PDB entry 6KQF | X-ray diffraction, 2.45 A resolution | chains C and F of the 9 polymer chains in the assembly

== Chain C ==
Molecule: DNA-directed RNA polymerase subunit beta
Organism: Thermus thermophilus (strain HB8 / ATCC 27634 / DSM 579)
Notes: EC 2.7.7.6
Reference sequence: Q8RQE9 (RPOB_THET8); numbering as in UniProt (aligned over 1-1119)
Sequence (1119 residues; numbered 1 to 1119; the number before each row is that of its first residue):
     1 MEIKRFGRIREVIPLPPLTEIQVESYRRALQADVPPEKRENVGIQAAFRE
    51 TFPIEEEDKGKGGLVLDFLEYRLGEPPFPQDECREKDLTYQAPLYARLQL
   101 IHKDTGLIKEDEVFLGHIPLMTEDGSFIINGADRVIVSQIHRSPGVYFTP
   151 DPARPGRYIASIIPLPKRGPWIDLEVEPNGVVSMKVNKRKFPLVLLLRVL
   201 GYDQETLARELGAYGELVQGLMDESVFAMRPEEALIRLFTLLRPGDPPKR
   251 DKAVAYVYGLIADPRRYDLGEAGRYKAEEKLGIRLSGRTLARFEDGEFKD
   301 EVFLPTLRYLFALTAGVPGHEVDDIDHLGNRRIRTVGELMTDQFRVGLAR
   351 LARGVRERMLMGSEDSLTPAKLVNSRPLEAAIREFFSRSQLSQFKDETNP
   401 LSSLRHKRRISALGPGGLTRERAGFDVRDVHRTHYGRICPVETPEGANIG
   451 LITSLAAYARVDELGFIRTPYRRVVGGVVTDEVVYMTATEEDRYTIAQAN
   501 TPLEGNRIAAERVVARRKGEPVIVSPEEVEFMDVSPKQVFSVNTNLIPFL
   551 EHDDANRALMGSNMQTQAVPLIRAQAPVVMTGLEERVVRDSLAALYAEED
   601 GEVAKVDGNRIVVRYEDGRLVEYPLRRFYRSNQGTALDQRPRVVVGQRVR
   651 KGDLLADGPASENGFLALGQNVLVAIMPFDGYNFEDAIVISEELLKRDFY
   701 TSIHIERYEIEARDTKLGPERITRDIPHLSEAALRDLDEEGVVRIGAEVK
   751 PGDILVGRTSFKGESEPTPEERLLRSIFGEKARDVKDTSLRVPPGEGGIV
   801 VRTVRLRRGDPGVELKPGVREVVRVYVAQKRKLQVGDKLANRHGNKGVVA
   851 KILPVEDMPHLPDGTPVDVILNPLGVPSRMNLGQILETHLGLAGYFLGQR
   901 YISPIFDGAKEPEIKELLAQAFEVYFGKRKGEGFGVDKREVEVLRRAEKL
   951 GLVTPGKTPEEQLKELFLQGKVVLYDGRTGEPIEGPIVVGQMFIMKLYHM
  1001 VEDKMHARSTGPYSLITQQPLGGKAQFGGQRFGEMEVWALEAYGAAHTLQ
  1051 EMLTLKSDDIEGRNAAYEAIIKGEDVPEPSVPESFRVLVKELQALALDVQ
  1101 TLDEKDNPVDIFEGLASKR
Disordered / not traced: 57-62, 1119

== Chain F ==
Molecule: RNA polymerase sigma factor SigA
Organism: Thermus thermophilus (strain HB8 / ATCC 27634 / DSM 579)
Reference sequence: Q5SKW1 (Q5SKW1_THET8); residues 1-423 here = UniProt positions 1-423
Sequence (443 residues; numbered -19 to 423; the number before each row is that of its first residue; numbers below 1 keep their minus sign (Met-19 is residue -19)):
   -19 MGSSHHHHHHSSGLVPRGSHMKKSKRKNAQAQEAQETEVLVQEEAEELPE
    31 FPEGEPDPDLEDPDLTLEDDLLDLPEEGEGLDLEEEEEDLPIPKISTSDP
    81 VRQYLHEIGQVPLLTLEEEVELARKVEEGMEAIKKLSEITGLDPDLIREV
   131 VRAKILGSARVRHIPGLKETLDPKTVEEIDQKLKSLPKEHKRYLHIAREG
   181 EAARQHLIEANLRLVVSIAKKYTGRGLSFLDLIQEGNQGLIRAVEKFEYK
   231 RRFKFSTYATWWIRQAINRAIADQARTIRIPVHMVETINKLSRTARQLQQ
   281 ELGREPTYEEIAEAMGPGWDAKRVEETLKIAQEPVSLETPIGDEKDSFYG
   331 DFIPDEHLPSPVDAATQSLLSEELEKALSKLSEREAMVLKLRKGLIDGRE
   381 HTLEEVGAFFGVTRERIRQIENKALRKLKYHESRTRKLRDFLD
Disordered / not traced: -19 to 77
Differences from the reference sequence: initiating methionine (-19); expression tag (-18 to 0)
Bound ions: Mg2+: Ala292, Gly296, Trp299

== Interface between chain C and chain F ==
Residue-residue contacts (66):
  Phe114(C) - Gln279(F)
  Phe114(C) - Gly283(F)
  Phe114(C) - Arg284(F)
  His117(C) - Gly283(F)
  Pro244(C) - Arg82(F)  hydrogen bond (backbone-side chain)
  Arg353(C) - Thr203(F)  hydrogen bond
  Glu357(C) - Lys201(F)
  Met361(C) - Lys201(F)
  Ala370(C) - Gln280(F)  hydrogen bond (backbone-side chain)
  Val373(C) - Gln280(F)  hydrogen bond (backbone-side chain)
  Asn374(C) - Arg276(F)
  Ser375(C) - Gln279(F)
  Arg376(C) - Arg276(F)
  Arg376(C) - Gln279(F)
  Arg376(C) - Glu285(F)  salt bridge
  His728(C) - Asp423(F)
  Pro769(C) - Lys373(F)
  Pro769(C) - Gly374(F)
  Pro769(C) - Leu375(F)  hydrophobic
  Glu770(C) - Leu350(F)
  Glu770(C) - Ser351(F)  hydrogen bond
  Glu770(C) - Leu354(F)
  Arg772(C) - Lys373(F)
  Arg772(C) - Glu380(F)  salt bridge
  Leu773(C) - Leu354(F)  hydrophobic
  Leu774(C) - Leu418(F)
  Leu774(C) - Phe421(F)
  Arg775(C) - Leu422(F)
  Ser776(C) - Lys373(F)  hydrogen bond
  Ser776(C) - Lys409(F)
  Ile777(C) - Leu408(F)  hydrophobic
  Ile777(C) - Lys409(F)
  Ile777(C) - Leu418(F)  hydrophobic
  Phe778(C) - Glu412(F)
  Phe778(C) - Leu418(F)
  Phe778(C) - Arg419(F)
  Phe778(C) - Leu422(F)  hydrophobic
  Arg808(C) - Glu305(F)  salt bridge
  Glu814(C) - Thr287(F)
  Glu814(C) - Tyr288(F)  hydrogen bond (side chain-backbone)
  Glu814(C) - Glu289(F)
  Leu815(C) - Tyr288(F)  hydrogen bond (backbone-side chain)
  Lys816(C) - Tyr288(F)
  Pro817(C) - Tyr288(F)
  Pro817(C) - Glu305(F)
  Pro817(C) - Lys309(F)
  Gly818(C) - Glu305(F)  hydrogen bond (backbone-side chain)
  Thr1010(C) - Val342(F)
  Pro1012(C) - Pro334(F)  hydrophobic
  Tyr1013(C) - Pro334(F)
  Tyr1013(C) - Asp335(F)  hydrogen bond (backbone-backbone)
  Tyr1013(C) - Pro341(F)
  Ser1014(C) - Asp335(F)
  Leu1015(C) - Ile333(F)  hydrophobic
  Leu1015(C) - Asp335(F)
  Gln1018(C) - Asp335(F)  hydrogen bond
  Gln1018(C) - Leu338(F)
  Leu1021(C) - Asp331(F)
  Leu1021(C) - Pro334(F)  hydrophobic
  Asn1064(C) - Pro341(F)
  Tyr1067(C) - Pro341(F)  hydrophobic
  Tyr1067(C) - Val342(F)
  Tyr1067(C) - Ala345(F)  hydrophobic
  Glu1068(C) - Ser348(F)  hydrogen bond
  Ile1071(C) - Ala345(F)  hydrophobic
  Lys1072(C) - Glu352(F)  salt bridge
Interface residues without a listed pair, chain C (48 interface residues in all): Tyr95, Asp246, Glu379, Arg713, Glu771, Val819, Gln1026, Ile1060, Arg1063
Interface residues without a listed pair, chain F (53 interface residues in all): Lys200, Tyr202, Arg244, Pro286, Leu308, Gln312, Phe332, Pro339, Ser340, Ala344, Leu349, Leu358, Leu369, Leu405

== In short ==
The interface between chain C and chain F involves 48 residues on one side and 53 on the other; the contacts
include 12 hydrogen bonds and 4 salt bridges. Among the polar pairs are Arg376(C)-Glu285(F),
Arg772(C)-Glu380(F) and Arg808(C)-Glu305(F).
Here chain C is DNA-directed RNA polymerase subunit beta and chain F is RNA polymerase sigma factor SigA, both
from Thermus thermophilus (strain HB8 / ATCC 27634 / DSM 579). Entry 6KQF (Thermus thermophilus initial
transcription complex comprising sigma A and 5'-OH RNA of 5 nt) was determined by X-ray diffraction, deposited
together with 6KQD, 6KQE, 6KQG, 6KQH, 6KQL, 6KQM and 6 further entries.
